PDB entry 3ALS | X-ray diffraction, 3.00 A resolution | chains A and C of the 4 polymer chains in the assembly

# Chain A (and C)
Protein: Lectin CEL-IV, C-type
Source organism: Cucumaria echinata
Notes: chain C of this document is another copy of the same molecule, construct and numbering; everything in this record applies to it too
UniProtKB: Q7M4F9 (Q7M4F9_CUCEC); residues 1-157 here = UniProt positions 1-157
Sequence (157 residues; numbered 1 to 157; the number before each row is that of its first residue):
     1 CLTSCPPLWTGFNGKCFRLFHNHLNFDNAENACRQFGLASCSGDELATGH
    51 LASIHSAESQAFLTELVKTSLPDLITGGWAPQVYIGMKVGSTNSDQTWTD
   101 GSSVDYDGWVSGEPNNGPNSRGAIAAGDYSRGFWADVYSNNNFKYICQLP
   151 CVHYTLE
Not modelled in the structure: 1
Disulfides: C5-C16, C33-C147
Bound ions: Ca2+: E113, N115, N116, D136
Reported in the primary citation:
  - mutagenesis - W79H: decreased binding to GalNAc-Cellulofine

# Interface between chain A and chain C
Contacting residue pairs (44):
  S4(A) with S4(C), hydrogen bond
  P6(A) with Y154(C), hydrophobic; L156(C), hydrophobic
  Q35(A) with T155(C); E157(C)
  F36(A) with T155(C); L156(C), hydrophobic
  G37(A) with Y154(C); T155(C), hydrogen bond (backbone-backbone)
  L38(A) with V152(C), hydrophobic; H153(C); Y154(C), hydrophobic; T155(C)
  A39(A) with V152(C); H153(C), hydrogen bond (backbone-backbone)
  S40(A) with C151(C); H153(C)
  C41(A) with C151(C), disulfide; V152(C)
  S42(A) with D100(C), hydrogen bond (side chain-backbone)
  L46(A) with L46(C); V152(C), hydrophobic
  D100(A) with S42(C)
  L149(A) with Y154(C), hydrophobic; L156(C), hydrophobic
  C151(A) with S40(C); C41(C), disulfide
  V152(A) with L38(C), hydrophobic; A39(C); C41(C), hydrogen bond (backbone-side chain); L46(C), hydrophobic
  H153(A) with L38(C); A39(C), hydrogen bond (backbone-backbone); S40(C); C41(C)
  Y154(A) with P6(C), hydrophobic; G37(C); L38(C), hydrophobic; L149(C)
  T155(A) with F36(C); G37(C), hydrogen bond (backbone-backbone); L38(C); A39(C)
  L156(A) with F36(C), hydrophobic
Also at the interface, not in a pair above, chain A (25 interface residues in all): W9, C16, E45, G101, S102, P150
Also at the interface, not in a pair above, chain C (26 interface residues in all): C16, Q35, E45, A47, G101, S102, P150
Disulfides between the chains: C41(A)-C151(C), C151(A)-C41(C)

# Overview
25 residues of chain A and 26 residues of chain C are in contact; the contacts include 2 disulfide bonds and 7
hydrogen bonds. Polar contacts include S4(A)-S4(C), S42(A)-D100(C) and V152(A)-C41(C). The Ca2+ site is built
by E113(A), N115(A), N116(A) and D136(A). The paper reports that W79H of chain A reduces binding to
GalNAc-Cellulofine.
Chain A and chain C are both Lectin CEL-IV, C-type (Cucumaria echinata); the structure, Crystal structure of
CEL-IV, was determined by X-ray diffraction, deposited together with 3ALT and 3ALU.
